8JW0 - chains a and f of the 29 polymer chains in the assembly; structure by electron microscopy, 2.90 A resolution.

# Chain a
Name: Photosystem I PsaA
Source organism: Amphidinium carterae
Chain sequence (645 residues; each row starts with the number of its first residue):
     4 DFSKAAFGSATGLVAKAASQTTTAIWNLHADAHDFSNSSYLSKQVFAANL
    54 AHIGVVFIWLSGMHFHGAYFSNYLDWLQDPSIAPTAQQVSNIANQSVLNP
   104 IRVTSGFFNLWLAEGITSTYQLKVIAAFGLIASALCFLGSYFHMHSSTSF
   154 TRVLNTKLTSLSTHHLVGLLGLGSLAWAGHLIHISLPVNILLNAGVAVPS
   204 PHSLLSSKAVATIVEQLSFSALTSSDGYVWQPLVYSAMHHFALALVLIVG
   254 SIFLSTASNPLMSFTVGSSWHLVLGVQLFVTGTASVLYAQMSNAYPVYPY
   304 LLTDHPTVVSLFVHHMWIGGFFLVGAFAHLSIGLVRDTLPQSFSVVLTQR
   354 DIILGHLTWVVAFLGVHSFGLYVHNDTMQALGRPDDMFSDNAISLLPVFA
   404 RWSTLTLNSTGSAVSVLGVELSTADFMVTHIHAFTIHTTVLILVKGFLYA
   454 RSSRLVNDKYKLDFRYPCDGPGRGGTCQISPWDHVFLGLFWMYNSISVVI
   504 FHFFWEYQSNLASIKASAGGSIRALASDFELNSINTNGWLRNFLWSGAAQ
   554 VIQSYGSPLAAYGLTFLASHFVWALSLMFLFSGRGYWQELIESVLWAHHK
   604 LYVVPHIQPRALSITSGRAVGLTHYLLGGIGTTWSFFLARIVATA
Bound ions: chlorophyll a Mg site 1 near N52 (its only coordinating residue here); chlorophyll a Mg site 2 near Q90 (its only coordinating residue here); chlorophyll a Mg site 3 near Q98 (its only coordinating residue here); 4Fe-4S cluster Fe: C471, C480 (shared with 2 residues of chain b)
Residues lining bound ligands:
  - beta-carotene (BCR), molecule 1: V58, I61, W62
  - beta-carotene (BCR), molecule 2: V59, W62, L172, L175, G176
  - beta-carotene (BCR), molecule 3: F60, L63, H67, E117, I128, F131, G132, L175, A179
  - beta-carotene (BCR), molecule 4: W590, L593, I594
  - chlorophyll a (CLA), molecule 1: F5, S6, A8, A9, F38, Y43, Q47, A50, A51, A54, F140, S143, Y144, M147, H148
  - chlorophyll a (CLA), molecule 2: A9, F10, S12, A13, I28, W29, L31, H32
  - chlorophyll a (CLA), molecule 3: S12, L31, H32, A35, H36, F38, Q47, A51, A54, H55, V58
  - chlorophyll a (CLA), molecule 4: T25, I28, W29, I594, V597, L598, H601, V606, P608, P612, R613
  - chlorophyll a (CLA), molecule 5: W29, F574, V575, L578, F582, L615, A622, V623, T626, H627, L630
  - chlorophyll a (CLA), molecule 6: H32, A33, D34, A35, H36, D37, H274, L277, L281, F324, F325, V327, G328, A331, H332, I335, R339, F467, R468, W485, V488, L492, T626, L630
  - chlorophyll a (CLA), molecule 7: H36, F38, V48, A51, N52, H55, I56, V59, F60, L63, W273, H274, V276, L277, Q280, L281, T284
  - chlorophyll a (CLA), molecule 8: H36, H55, V58, V59, W62, F324, F325
  - chlorophyll a (CLA), molecule 9: F49, L53, L138, C139, G142, F145, H146, S150, T151, F153
  - chlorophyll a (CLA), molecule 10: F49, N52, L53, I56, F153, V156, K160, L164, H167, H168, G171, L172, W273, Q280
  - chlorophyll a (CLA), molecule 11: I61, W62, S64, G65, M66, F68, H69, F73, Q90, Q91, S93, L133
  - chlorophyll a (CLA), molecule 12: W62, M66, H69, A89, Q90, I104, R105, V106, T107, S108, F110, A564, Y565, T568, A571, S572, V575, L630, I633, G634, W637, L641
  - chlorophyll a (CLA), molecule 13: W62, M66, T107, S108, F110, S313, L314, V316, H317, W320, I321, F324, T568, I633, T636, W637
  - chlorophyll a (CLA), molecule 14: W62, L63, S108, G109, F110, L113, L173, L250, T284, A287, S288, Y291, Y301, L314, H317, H318, I321, F325
  - chlorophyll a (CLA), molecule 15: Q90, Q91, V92, S93, I95, A96, Q98, L101, I104, A564, L567, T568
  - chlorophyll a (CLA), molecule 16: L113, A116, L173, G176, S177, W180, L184, L236, S239, H242, H243, L246, V283, T286, A287, L290, Y291, M294, V300, Y301
  - chlorophyll a (CLA), molecule 17: E117, G118, I119, Q124, V127, I128, F131, G176, A179, W180, G182, H183, H186, I187, P204, H205, L208
  - chlorophyll a (CLA), molecule 18: Y123, V127, F131, H205, L208
  - chlorophyll a (CLA), molecule 19: L157, L161, L164, H168, L169, L173, P263, L264, V276, V279, Q280, V283, T284
  - chlorophyll a (CLA), molecule 20: K160, S163, H167
  - chlorophyll a (CLA), molecule 21: L178, A179, A181, G182, I185, H186, L208, S209, S210, A214, F244
  - chlorophyll a (CLA), molecule 22: Y238, S239, M241, H242, A245, L246, V249, M294, Y298
  - chlorophyll a (CLA), molecule 23: F282, T286, V289, L290, Q293, M319, G323, L326, F330, I439, T442, V443, L446, M495, S498, I499, V502
  - chlorophyll a (CLA), molecule 24: Q293, F315, F402, A403, V419, V422, L424, T432, H435, I439, V502, H505, F506, E509
  - chlorophyll a (CLA), molecule 25: F330, S345, F346, V348, V349, V447, F450, L451
  - chlorophyll a (CLA), molecule 26: V348, V349, Q352, I355, I356, H359
  - chlorophyll a (CLA), molecule 27: I355, H359, W362
  - chlorophyll a (CLA), molecule 28: I356, L360, V363, A436, I439, H440, V443
  - chlorophyll a (CLA), molecule 29: T361, W362, A365
  - chlorophyll a (CLA), molecule 30: T361, V364, A365, G368, V369, F372, G373, F437, T441, L444, I445, L490, F493, W494
  - chlorophyll a (CLA), molecule 31: W362, A365, F366, V369, H370
  - chlorophyll a (CLA), molecule 32: W362, V363, F366, L367, L399, P400, V401, F402, A403, L424, F429, T432, H433, A436, H440
  - chlorophyll a (CLA), molecule 33: V369, H370, G373, L374, V376, H377, T380, M381, R386, D389, F391, I396
  - chlorophyll a (CLA), molecule 34: F372, Y375, V431, I434, F437, T438, Y496, N497, S500, V501, F504, T539, W542, L543, L547, A551, I555, F569, H573, W576, Y628, G632, T635, T636, F639
  - chlorophyll a (CLA), molecule 35: F372, V376, D379, F437, F493, W494, Y496, N497, T539, L543, W576, Y628
  - chlorophyll a (CLA), molecule 36: T380, A383, L384
  - chlorophyll a (CLA), molecule 37: L543, L547, W548, W576
  - chlorophyll a (CLA), molecule 38: L567, L570, A571, H573, F574, W576, A577, L580
  - chlorophyll a (CLA), molecule 39: F574, A577, L578, L580, M581, F584, S585, Y589, W590, L593
  - chlorophyll a (CLA), molecule 40: V597, A600, H601, L604, V606
  - chlorophyll a (CLA), molecule 41: W599, A600, K603, L604
  - phylloquinone (PQN): W29, M581, F582, S585, G586, R587, W590, I594, A614, L615, S616, G620
  - 4Fe-4S cluster (SF4): P470, C471, G473, P474, T479, C480, I617, R621

# Chain f
Name: Photosystem I PsaF
Source organism: Amphidinium carterae
Chain sequence (185 residues; row label = number of the first residue in the row):
     1 IDTAPVTKMKNLKTGTVEVDQTKLSVKSWGHMEPCGQNKKFQKRIKDEAF
    51 KLKKRQDKYAKGSAAYAGVQEVIDQAKDTAKAYEGRWCGKKDGLPRVIAT
   101 GEVTRGGIVTPALMFLYTTGWIGYAGRSYLLRTKDAAKEIKIDVPLALTC
   151 MTSAFAWPVYSWQDITNGRFVAKDTEIRVQRMHMA
Cystine bridges: C35-C88
Bound ions: chlorophyll a Mg near T100 (its only coordinating residue here)
Residues lining bound ligands:
  - beta-carotene (BCR), molecule 1: A99, T100, G101, I108, V109, G120, G123, Y124, R127, W157, S161, F170
  - beta-carotene (BCR), molecule 2: P111, M114, F115, T118, T119, I122
  - chlorophyll a (CLA), molecule 1: M9, K10, N11, L12, K13, G15, T16, V17
  - chlorophyll a (CLA), molecule 2: L24, S25, W29, T100, G101, E102, V109
  - chlorophyll a (CLA), molecule 3: Y83, M114, T118
  - chlorophyll a (CLA), molecule 4: A99, I108, V109, A112, L113, L116
  - chlorophyll a (CLA), molecule 5: I108, P111, A112, F115, L116, T119, G120, I122, G123, W157
  - chlorophyll a (CLA), molecule 6: Y117, F155, A156, P158, V159, Y160, Q163
  - chlorophyll a (CLA), molecule 7: T118, W121, I122, A125, M151, T152
  - chlorophyll a (CLA), molecule 8: W121, T152, F155
  - chlorophyll a (CLA), molecule 9: I122, G123, A125, G126, R127, Y129, L130, A147, M151
  - chlorophyll a (CLA), molecule 10: G126, Y129, L130, E139, I140, I142
  - chlorophyll a (CLA), molecule 11: W162, I165, V171

# Chain a / chain f interface
Residue-residue contacts (44; chain a residue first):
  F10(a) - K141(f)
  L16(a) - I140(f)  hydrophobic
  V17(a) - A137(f)  hydrophobic
  V17(a) - I140(f)  hydrophobic
  Q23(a) - A136(f)
  I28(a) - I140(f)  hydrophobic
  N94(a) - V72(f)
  N94(a) - Q75(f)  hydrogen bond
  A96(a) - Q75(f)  hydrogen bond (backbone-side chain)
  N97(a) - Q75(f)
  S99(a) - R55(f)  hydrogen bond (backbone-side chain)
  S99(a) - V72(f)
  V100(a) - R55(f)
  P103(a) - Y59(f)
  E595(a) - Q180(f)  hydrogen bond
  S596(a) - Q180(f)
  L598(a) - R178(f)
  W599(a) - D174(f)
  W599(a) - I177(f)
  W599(a) - R178(f)
  W599(a) - V179(f)
  H602(a) - A172(f)
  H602(a) - I177(f)
  K603(a) - V171(f)
  K603(a) - A172(f)  hydrogen bond (backbone-backbone)
  K603(a) - D174(f)
  K603(a) - I177(f)
  L604(a) - R127(f)  hydrogen bond (backbone-side chain)
  L604(a) - F170(f)
  L604(a) - V171(f)  hydrophobic
  Y605(a) - R127(f)
  Y605(a) - L131(f)
  Y605(a) - R169(f)
  Y605(a) - F170(f)
  Y605(a) - V171(f)
  Y605(a) - A172(f)  hydrophobic
  V606(a) - L130(f)
  P608(a) - E139(f)
  H609(a) - K134(f)
  H609(a) - A136(f)
  H609(a) - E139(f)  salt bridge
  I610(a) - A136(f)  hydrophobic
  I610(a) - E139(f)  hydrogen bond (backbone-side chain)
  I610(a) - I140(f)  hydrophobic
Also at the interface, not in a pair above, chain a (26 interface residues in all): A13, T14, V607
Also at the interface, not in a pair above, chain f (27 interface residues in all): E71, D135, G168, K173, E176

# Overview
The interface between chain a and chain f involves 26 residues on one side and 27 on the other, with 7
hydrogen bonds and 1 salt bridge. Polar pairs include H609(a)-E139(f), N94(a)-Q75(f) and A96(a)-Q75(f).
Here chain a is Photosystem I PsaA and chain f is Photosystem I PsaF, both from Amphidinium carterae. Entry
8JW0 (PSI-AcpPCI supercomplex from Amphidinium carterae) was determined by electron microscopy together with
8JZE and 8JZF from the same study.
